8UOX - chains CE and DE of the 204 polymer chains in the assembly; structure by electron microscopy, 4.60 A resolution (low resolution: residue-level contacts below are approximate; hydrogen-bond / salt-bridge calls are withheld).

[Chain CE]
Molecule: Flagellar motor switch protein FliM
Source organism: Salmonella enterica subsp. enterica serovar Typhimurium
Reference sequence: P26418 (FLIM_SALTY); residue numbers follow UniProt; this construct covers 1-334
Chain sequence (334 residues; row label = number of the first residue in the row):
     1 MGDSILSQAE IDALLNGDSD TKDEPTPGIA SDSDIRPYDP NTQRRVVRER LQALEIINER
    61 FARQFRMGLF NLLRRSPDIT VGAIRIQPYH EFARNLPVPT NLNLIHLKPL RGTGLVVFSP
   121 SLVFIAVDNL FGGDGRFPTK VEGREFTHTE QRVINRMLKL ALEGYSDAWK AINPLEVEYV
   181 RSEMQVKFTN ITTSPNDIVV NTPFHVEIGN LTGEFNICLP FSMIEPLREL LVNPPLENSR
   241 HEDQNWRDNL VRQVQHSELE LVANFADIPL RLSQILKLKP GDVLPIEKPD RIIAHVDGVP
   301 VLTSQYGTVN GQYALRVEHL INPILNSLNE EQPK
Unresolved in the structure: 1-33, 324-334

[Chain DE]
Molecule: Flagellar motor switch protein FliN
Source organism: Salmonella enterica subsp. enterica serovar Typhimurium
Reference sequence: P26419 (FLIN_SALTY); residues 1-137 here = UniProt positions 1-137
Chain sequence (137 residues; each row starts with the number of its first residue):
     1 MSDMNNPSDE NTGALDDLWA DALNEQKATT TKSAADAVFQ QLGGGDVSGA MQDIDLIMDI
    61 PVKLTVELGR TRMTIKELLR LTQGSVVALD GLAGEPLDIL INGYLIAQGE VVVVADKYGV
   121 RITDIITPSE RMRRLSR
Unresolved in the structure: 1-54, 136-137

[How chain CE and chain DE interact]
Pairs across the interface (109; chain CE residue first):
  V254(CE) - I75(DE)
  Q255(CE) - T74(DE)
  Q255(CE) - I75(DE)
  Q255(CE) - K76(DE)
  H256(CE) - T74(DE)
  H256(CE) - K76(DE)
  S257(CE) - T74(DE)
  S257(CE) - I75(DE)
  E258(CE) - R72(DE)
  E258(CE) - M73(DE)
  E258(CE) - T74(DE)
  L259(CE) - T71(DE)
  L259(CE) - R72(DE)
  L259(CE) - M73(DE)
  L259(CE) - I75(DE)
  L259(CE) - L78(DE)
  E260(CE) - R70(DE)
  E260(CE) - R72(DE)
  L261(CE) - G69(DE)
  L261(CE) - R70(DE)
  L261(CE) - T71(DE)
  L261(CE) - M73(DE)
  V262(CE) - E67(DE)
  V262(CE) - G69(DE)
  V262(CE) - R70(DE)
  A263(CE) - V66(DE)
  A263(CE) - E67(DE)
  A263(CE) - L68(DE)
  A263(CE) - G69(DE)
  N264(CE) - T65(DE)
  N264(CE) - V66(DE)
  F265(CE) - V66(DE)
  F265(CE) - L68(DE)
  F265(CE) - L97(DE)
  F265(CE) - V111(DE)
  A266(CE) - T65(DE)
  A266(CE) - V66(DE)
  D267(CE) - K63(DE)
  D267(CE) - L64(DE)
  I268(CE) - K63(DE)
  I268(CE) - L64(DE)
  P269(CE) - V62(DE)
  P269(CE) - K63(DE)
  L270(CE) - P61(DE)
  L270(CE) - V62(DE)
  R271(CE) - D59(DE)
  R271(CE) - P61(DE)
  L272(CE) - I57(DE)
  L272(CE) - M58(DE)
  L272(CE) - D59(DE)
  L272(CE) - I60(DE)
  L272(CE) - V62(DE)
  S273(CE) - M58(DE)
  I275(CE) - V62(DE)
  I275(CE) - L64(DE)
  L276(CE) - M58(DE)
  L278(CE) - I122(DE)
  L278(CE) - I125(DE)
  K279(CE) - I122(DE)
  K279(CE) - I125(DE)
  P280(CE) - I122(DE)
  P280(CE) - I125(DE)
  G281(CE) - R121(DE)
  G281(CE) - I122(DE)
  D282(CE) - V120(DE)
  D282(CE) - R121(DE)
  D282(CE) - I122(DE)
  V283(CE) - V114(DE)
  V283(CE) - G119(DE)
  V283(CE) - V120(DE)
  L284(CE) - G119(DE)
  L284(CE) - V120(DE)
  L284(CE) - I122(DE)
  I286(CE) - Y118(DE)
  I286(CE) - G119(DE)
  K288(CE) - K117(DE)
  K288(CE) - Y118(DE)
  Y306(CE) - L68(DE)
  T308(CE) - A93(DE)
  G311(CE) - L92(DE)
  G311(CE) - A93(DE)
  Q312(CE) - L89(DE)
  Q312(CE) - G91(DE)
  Q312(CE) - L92(DE)
  Q312(CE) - A93(DE)
  Y313(CE) - L68(DE)
  Y313(CE) - A88(DE)
  Y313(CE) - L89(DE)
  Y313(CE) - G91(DE)
  Y313(CE) - L92(DE)
  Y313(CE) - G94(DE)
  Y313(CE) - E95(DE)
  Y313(CE) - L97(DE)
  A314(CE) - V86(DE)
  A314(CE) - V87(DE)
  A314(CE) - A88(DE)
  L315(CE) - L68(DE)
  L315(CE) - S85(DE)
  L315(CE) - V86(DE)
  L315(CE) - V87(DE)
  L315(CE) - L89(DE)
  R316(CE) - S85(DE)
  R316(CE) - V86(DE)
  V317(CE) - L81(DE)
  V317(CE) - T82(DE)
  V317(CE) - Q83(DE)
  V317(CE) - G84(DE)
  V317(CE) - S85(DE)
  E318(CE) - Q83(DE)
Also at the interface, not in a pair above, chain CE (45 interface residues in all): R252, K277, I292, L320
Also at the interface, not in a pair above, chain DE (50 interface residues in all): D90, I106, D116, T123, D124

[In short]
45 residues of chain CE face 50 of chain DE across their interface.
Chain CE is Flagellar motor switch protein FliM and chain DE is Flagellar motor switch protein FliN, both from
Salmonella enterica subsp. enterica serovar Typhimurium; the structure, Cryo-EM structure of a
Counterclockwise locked form of the Salmonella enterica Typhimurium flagellar C-ring, with C34 ..., was
determined by electron microscopy, deposited together with 8UCS, 8UMD, 8UMX and 8UPL.
